8J60 - chains B and C of the 4 polymer chains in the assembly; structure by electron microscopy, 3.39 A resolution.

== Chain B ==
Molecule: Polynucleotide 5'-hydroxyl-kinase GRC3
Organism: Cyberlindnera jadinii
UniProt: A0A0H5C3P3 (A0A0H5C3P3_CYBJN); residues 1-610 here = UniProt positions 1-610
Sequence (610 residues; each row starts with the number of its first residue):
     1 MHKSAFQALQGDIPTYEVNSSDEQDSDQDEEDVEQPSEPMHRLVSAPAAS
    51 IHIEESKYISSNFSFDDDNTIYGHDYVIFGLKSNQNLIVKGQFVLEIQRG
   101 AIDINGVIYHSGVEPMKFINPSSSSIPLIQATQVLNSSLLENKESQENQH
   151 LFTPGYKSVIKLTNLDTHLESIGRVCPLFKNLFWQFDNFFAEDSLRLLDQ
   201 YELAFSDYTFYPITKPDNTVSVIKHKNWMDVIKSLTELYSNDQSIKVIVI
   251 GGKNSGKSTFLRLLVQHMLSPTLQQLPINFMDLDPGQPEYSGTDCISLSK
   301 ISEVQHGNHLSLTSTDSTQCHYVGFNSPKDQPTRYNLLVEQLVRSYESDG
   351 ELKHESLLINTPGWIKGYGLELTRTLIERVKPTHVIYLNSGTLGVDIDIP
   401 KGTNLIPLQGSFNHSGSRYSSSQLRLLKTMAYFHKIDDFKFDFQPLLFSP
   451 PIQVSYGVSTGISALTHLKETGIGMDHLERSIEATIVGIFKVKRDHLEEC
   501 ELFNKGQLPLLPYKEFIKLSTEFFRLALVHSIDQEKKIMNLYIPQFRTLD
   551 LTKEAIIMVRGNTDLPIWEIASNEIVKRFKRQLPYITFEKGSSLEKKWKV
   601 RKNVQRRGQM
Disordered / not traced: 1-59, 133, 144-150, 188-202, 352, 392-393, 412-416, 501, 590-610
Cystine bridges: Cys-295/Cys-320

== Chain C ==
Molecule: LAS1 protein
Organism: Cyberlindnera jadinii
UniProt: A0A0H5CBH3 (A0A0H5CBH3_CYBJN); numbering as in UniProt (aligned over 1-421)
Sequence (421 residues; numbered 1 to 421; the number before each row is that of its first residue):
     1 MNSHPRLTPWKSSDEVVYLKGLFFPADREQISRDELYRQYEEAISLVEMY
    51 SSRTRVSHILQSTAHLFSALMMLESFEGGLDDTVRLTASMTIIRFVNGLL
   101 DPNQQSQFAIPLHLLAKKIDLPSLFVEFRHSATHDALPSLEMCKTCVDRA
   151 IDWVWDHYWDGVLSIVEPQVETDDLEESLIKELKDLFKQYRRIRRQNITK
   201 LYKFGDSTPEGKEYWTCIAGIKDHADMANFYNVMIERIVSNKLKWEHLRA
   251 LFEPMMNHFIHLKGWDFPLGLIDSMLSKNYEYSKFRGIDDTERAYLNDQE
   301 FKCAQKWIRWLAIEQIDRYDDVLVSKMIDTLGKTNHELNVELLEKLQSRF
   351 SADPVIKDKIQAKLTLIQRLSTDTKTKRMNNLEDIMSDLESLKKRAKVTP
   401 TLHIKSFESHPNWTPKPFGVI
Disordered / not traced: 1-3, 103-115, 165-421

== Interface between chain B and chain C ==
Residue-residue contacts (13):
  Asp-330(B) / Ser-139(C)  hydrogen bond (backbone-side chain)
  Pro-332(B) / Glu-141(C)
  Thr-333(B) / Glu-141(C)
  Trp-364(B) / Glu-127(C)
  Gly-367(B) / Ser-123(C)  hydrogen bond (backbone-side chain)
  Gly-367(B) / Glu-127(C)
  Tyr-368(B) / Leu-124(C)  hydrophobic
  Glu-371(B) / Leu-124(C)
  Glu-371(B) / Arg-149(C)  salt bridge
  Glu-470(B) / Asp-81(C)
  Glu-470(B) / Asp-82(C)
  Glu-470(B) / Arg-85(C)  salt bridge
  Gly-472(B) / Gly-79(C)
Interface residues without a listed pair, chain B (10 interface residues in all): Lys-329
Interface residues without a listed pair, chain C (12 interface residues in all): Met-142, Thr-145

== Overview ==
Chain B and chain C form an interface of 10 and 12 residues respectively; the contacts include 2 hydrogen
bonds and 2 salt bridges. Among the polar pairs are Glu-371(B)/Arg-149(C), Glu-470(B)/Arg-85(C) and
Asp-330(B)/Ser-139(C).
Here chain B is Polynucleotide 5'-hydroxyl-kinase GRC3 and chain C is LAS1 protein, both from Cyberlindnera
jadinii. Entry 8J60 (Structural and mechanistic insight into ribosomal ITS2 RNA processing by nuclease-kinase
machinery) was determined by electron microscopy together with 8J5Y, 7Y16, 7Y17 and 7Y18 from the same study.
